PDB entry 1LU9 | X-ray diffraction, 1.90 A resolution | chains A and B of the 3 polymer chains in the assembly

# Chain A (and B)
Name: Methylene Tetrahydromethanopterin Dehydrogenase
Organism: Methylobacterium extorquens
Notes: EC 1.5.1.5; chain B of this document is another copy of the same molecule, construct and numbering; everything in this record applies to it too
Reference sequence: P55818 (MTDA_METEX); residues 2-288 here correspond to UniProt positions 1-287 (UniProt number = residue number - 1)
Sequence (287 residues; row label = number of the first residue in the row):
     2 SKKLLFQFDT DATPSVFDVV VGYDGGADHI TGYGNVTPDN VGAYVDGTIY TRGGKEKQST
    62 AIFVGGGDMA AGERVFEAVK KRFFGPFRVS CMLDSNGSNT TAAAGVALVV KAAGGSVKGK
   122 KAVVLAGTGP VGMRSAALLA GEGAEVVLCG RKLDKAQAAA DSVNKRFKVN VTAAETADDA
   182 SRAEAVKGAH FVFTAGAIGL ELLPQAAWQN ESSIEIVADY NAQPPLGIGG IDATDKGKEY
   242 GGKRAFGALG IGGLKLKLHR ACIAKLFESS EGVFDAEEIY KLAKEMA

# Chain A / chain B interface
Residue-residue contacts (29; chain A residue first):
  Ser2(A) - Asp25(B)
  Leu5(A) - Val21(B)  hydrophobic
  Leu5(A) - Tyr24(B)  hydrophobic
  Phe7(A) - Val17(B)  hydrophobic
  Phe7(A) - Val20(B)  hydrophobic
  Phe7(A) - Val21(B)  hydrophobic
  His30(A) - Tyr24(B)  hydrogen bond
  His30(A) - Asp29(B)  hydrogen bond (side chain-backbone)
  His30(A) - His30(B)
  Thr32(A) - Val20(B)
  Tyr34(A) - Thr14(B)
  Tyr34(A) - Pro15(B)  hydrogen bond (side chain-backbone)
  Tyr34(A) - Ser16(B)
  Tyr34(A) - Val17(B)
  Tyr45(A) - Thr14(B)  hydrogen bond
  Tyr45(A) - Val17(B)
  Gly48(A) - Val17(B)
  Gly48(A) - Phe18(B)
  Gly48(A) - Val21(B)
  Thr49(A) - Val17(B)
  Tyr51(A) - Phe18(B)
  Tyr51(A) - Leu257(B)
  Thr52(A) - Phe18(B)
  Thr52(A) - Val21(B)
  Thr52(A) - Val22(B)
  Thr52(A) - Leu257(B)
  Thr52(A) - Arg261(B)  hydrogen bond (backbone-side chain)
  Arg53(A) - Val21(B)
  Arg53(A) - Asp25(B)  salt bridge
Interface residues without a listed pair, chain A (13 interface residues in all): Phe9

# Overview
13 residues of chain A and 14 residues of chain B are in contact; the contacts include 5 hydrogen bonds and 1
salt bridge. Polar contacts include Arg53(A)-Asp25(B), His30(A)-Tyr24(B) and His30(A)-Asp29(B).
Chain A and chain B are both Methylene Tetrahydromethanopterin Dehydrogenase (Methylobacterium extorquens);
the structure, Structure of methylene-tetrahydromethanopterin dehydrogenase from Methylobacterium extorquens
AM1, was determined by X-ray diffraction (same publication as 1LUA).
